Entry 6V7P (X-ray diffraction, 1.40 A resolution); this record covers chains C and D.

[Chain C]
Name: Small ubiquitin-related modifier 1
Source organism: Homo sapiens
UniProtKB: P63165 (SUMO1_HUMAN); numbering as in UniProt (aligned over 17-97)
Chain sequence (83 residues; row label = number of the first residue in the row):
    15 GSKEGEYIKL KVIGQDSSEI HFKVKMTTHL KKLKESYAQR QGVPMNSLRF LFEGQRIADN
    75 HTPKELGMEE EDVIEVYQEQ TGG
Unresolved in the structure: 15-19, 96-97
Sequence notes: expression tag (15-16); engineered mutation Ala52 (Cys in P63165)
Swiss-Prot annotation at these positions:
  - region: Lys37 to Met40 (Microbial infection: Interaction with Tula hantavirus)
  - site: Phe36 (Interaction with PIAS2)
  - modified residue: Ser32 (Phosphoserine)
  - cross-link: Lys17 (Glycyl lysine isopeptide (Lys-Gly) (interchain with G-Cter in SUMO2)), Lys23 (Glycyl lysine isopeptide (Lys-Gly) (interchain with G-Cter in SUMO2)), Lys25 (Glycyl lysine isopeptide (Lys-Gly) (interchain with G-Cter in SUMO1)), Lys37 (Glycyl lysine isopeptide (Lys-Gly) (interchain with G-Cter in SUMO2)), Lys39 (Glycyl lysine isopeptide (Lys-Gly) (interchain with G-Cter in SUMO2)), Lys45 (Glycyl lysine isopeptide (Lys-Gly) (interchain with G-Cter in SUMO2)), Lys46 (Glycyl lysine isopeptide (Lys-Gly) (interchain with G-Cter in SUMO2)), Gly97 (Glycyl lysine isopeptide (Gly-Lys) (interchain with K-? in acceptor proteins))
  - mutagenesis: Phe36 (F36A: Abolishes binding to PIAS2), Gly97 (G97A: Abolishes sumoylation of ZBED1)

[Chain D]
Name: Protein PIAS
Source organism: Homo sapiens
Chain sequence (13 residues; row label = number of the first residue in the row):
     3 GSGEAEERII SLD
Unresolved in the structure: 3-6

[Chain C / chain D interface]
Contacting residue pairs (24; chain C residue first):
  Tyr21(C) - Leu14(D)  hydrogen bond (side chain-backbone)
  Tyr21(C) - Asp15(D)  hydrogen bond (side chain-backbone)
  Lys23(C) - Ile11(D)
  Ser32(C) - Arg10(D)
  Glu33(C) - Arg10(D)  hydrogen bond (backbone-side chain)
  Ile34(C) - Arg10(D)
  Ile34(C) - Ile12(D)  hydrophobic
  His35(C) - Arg10(D)  hydrogen bond (backbone-backbone)
  His35(C) - Ile11(D)
  His35(C) - Ile12(D)  hydrogen bond (backbone-backbone)
  Phe36(C) - Ile12(D)
  Phe36(C) - Leu14(D)  hydrophobic
  Lys37(C) - Ile11(D)
  Lys37(C) - Ile12(D)  hydrogen bond (backbone-backbone)
  Lys37(C) - Ser13(D)
  Lys37(C) - Leu14(D)  hydrogen bond (backbone-backbone)
  Val38(C) - Leu14(D)  hydrophobic
  Lys39(C) - Asp15(D)
  Thr42(C) - Asp15(D)  hydrogen bond
  Lys46(C) - Leu14(D)
  Lys46(C) - Asp15(D)
  Leu47(C) - Leu14(D)  hydrophobic
  Ser50(C) - Ile12(D)
  Arg54(C) - Ile12(D)
Other interface residues (no listed pair), chain C (16 interface residues in all): His43

[Overview]
The interface between chain C and chain D involves 16 residues on one side and 6 on the other; the contacts
include 8 hydrogen bonds. Among the polar pairs are Tyr21(C)-Leu14(D), Tyr21(C)-Asp15(D) and
Glu33(C)-Arg10(D). UniProt lists 2 mutagenesis sites on chain C.
Here chain C is Small ubiquitin-related modifier 1 and chain D is Protein PIAS, both from Homo sapiens. Entry
6V7P (Crystal structure of SUMO1 in complex with PIAS-SIM2) was determined by X-ray diffraction together with
6V7Q, 6V7R and 6V7S from the same study.
